1CAL - chain A; structure by X-ray diffraction, 2.20 A resolution.

Chain A:
Name: Carbonic anhydrase II
From: Homo sapiens
Notes: EC 4.2.1.1
UniProt: P00918 (CAH2_HUMAN); the author numbering skips numbers that UniProt does not, so the offset changes along the chain: 2-125 = UniProt 1-124; 127-261 = UniProt 125-259
Sequence (259 residues; row label = number of the first residue in the row; note: 1 number in that range is skipped by the numbering (no residue carries it; nothing is unmodelled there)):
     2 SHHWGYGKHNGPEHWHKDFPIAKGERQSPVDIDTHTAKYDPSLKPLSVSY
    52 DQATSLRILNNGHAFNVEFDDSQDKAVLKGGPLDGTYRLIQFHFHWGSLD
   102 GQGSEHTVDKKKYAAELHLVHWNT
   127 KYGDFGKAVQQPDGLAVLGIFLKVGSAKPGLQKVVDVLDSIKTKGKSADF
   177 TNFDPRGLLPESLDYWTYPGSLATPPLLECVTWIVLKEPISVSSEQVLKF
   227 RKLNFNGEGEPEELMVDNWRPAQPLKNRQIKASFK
Disordered / not traced: 2
Sequence notes: conflict Ala-199 (Thr197 in P00918)
Metal / ion sites: Zn2+: His-94, His-96, His-119

Summary:
The Zn2+ site is built by His-94, His-96 and His-119.
Chain A is Carbonic anhydrase II (Homo sapiens); the structure, Structural analysis of the zinc hydroxide-thr
199-glu 106 hydrogen bonding network in human carbonic anhydrase II, was determined by X-ray diffraction,
deposited together with 1CAI, 1CAJ, 1CAK and 1CAM.
